6FJJ - chain A; structure by X-ray diffraction, 1.50 A resolution.

[Chain A]
Name: Carbonic anhydrase 2
Source organism: Homo sapiens
Notes: EC 4.2.1.1
Reference sequence: P00918 (CAH2_HUMAN); residue numbers follow UniProt; this construct covers 1-260
Chain sequence (260 residues; each row starts with the number of its first residue):
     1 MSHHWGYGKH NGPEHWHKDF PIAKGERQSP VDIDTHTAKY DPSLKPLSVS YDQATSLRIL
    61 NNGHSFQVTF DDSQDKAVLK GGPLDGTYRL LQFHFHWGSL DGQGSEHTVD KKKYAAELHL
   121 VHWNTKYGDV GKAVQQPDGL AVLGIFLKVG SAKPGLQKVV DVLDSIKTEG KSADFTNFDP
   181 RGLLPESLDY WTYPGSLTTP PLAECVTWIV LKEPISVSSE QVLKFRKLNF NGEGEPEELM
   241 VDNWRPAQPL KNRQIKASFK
Not modelled in the structure: 1-2
Sequence notes: engineered mutation Ser65 (Ala in P00918), Gln67 (Asn in P00918), Thr69 (Glu in P00918), Leu91 (Ile in P00918), Val130 (Phe in P00918), Glu169 (Lys in P00918), Ala203 (Leu in P00918)
Bound ions: Zn2+: His94, His96, His119 (together with 1,2-benzisothiazol-3(2h)-one 1,1-dioxide)
Ligand contacts: 1,2-benzisothiazol-3(2h)-one 1,1-dioxide (LSA): His64, Gln92, His94, His96, His119, Val121, Leu140, Val142, Ser196, Leu197, Thr198, Thr199, Trp208
Swiss-Prot annotation at these positions:
  - active site: His64 (Proton donor/acceptor)
  - binding site (Zn(2+)): His94, His96, His119
  - binding site (substrate): Thr198, Thr199
  - site: Tyr7 (Fine-tunes the proton-transfer properties of H-64), Asn62 (Fine-tunes the proton-transfer properties of H-64), Gln92 (Involved in the binding of some activators, including histamine and L-histidine)
  - modified residue: Ser2 (N-acetylserine), Ser165 (Phosphoserine), Ser172 (Phosphoserine)
  - natural variant: Lys18 (K18E: In Jogjakarta), Gln92 (Q92P: In OPTB3), His94 (H94Y: In OPTB3 loss of activity), His107 (H107Y: In OPTB3), Gly144 (G144R: In OPTB3), Pro236 (P236H: In Melbourne)
  - mutagenesis: Trp5 (W5A: Impaired activity, not rescued by 4-methylimidazole (4-MI); when associated with W-64), Tyr7 (Y7F: Enhanced activity; Y7H: Reduced proton transfer rate), Asn62 (N62A: Reduced activity; N62D: Strongly reduced activity; N62H: Reduced proton transfer; when associated with A-64; N62L: Reduced activity; N62T: Reduced activity; N62V: Reduced activity), His64 (H64A: Reduced CO(2) hydrase activity, rescued by 4-methylimidazole (4-MI). Reduced proton transfer; when associated with H-62. Enhanced proton transfer; when associated with H-67 ...), His94 (H94C/D/E/N/Q: Strongly reduced CO(2) hydrase and p-nitrophenyl acetate esterase activities, impaired stability of zinc binding), Glu106 (E106A/Q: Strongly reduced CO(2) hydrase activity; E106D: Normal CO(2) hydrase activity), Glu117 (E117Q: Strongly reduced activity and sulfonamide affinity), His119 (H119D/N/Q: Reduced activity; H119E: Strongly reduced activity), Val121 (V121A/G/I/L/S: Reduced CO(2) hydrase and p-nitrophenyl acetate esterase activities; V121K/R: Strongly reduced CO(2) hydrase and p-nitrophenyl acetate esterase activities), Val142 (V142F/Y: Strongly impaired activity; V142G: Weakly impaired activity; V142H: Impaired activity), Leu197 (L197A: Reduced CO(2) hydrase activity; L197E/H/R: Strongly reduced CO(2) hydrase activity; L197F: Normal activity), Thr198 (T198A/C/H/P: Strongly reduced activity; T198D/E: Strongly reduced activity, but enhanced zinc affinity; T198S/V: Reduced activity), 2 further mutagenesis entries in UniProt
Reported in the primary citation:
  - binding site for 1,2-benzisothiazol-3(2h)-one 1,1-dioxide: Tyr7, Val121, Thr199
  - conformationally variable residues (side-chain flip): Gln67
  - specificity-determining residues: Gln67, Leu91 (proposed by the authors, not directly observed)

[Overview]
Ligands of chain A: 1,2-benzisothiazol-3(2h)-one 1,1-dioxide. His94, His96 and His119 form the Zn2+ site. From
UniProt: active-site residue His64, 3 Zn2+-binding residues, substrate-binding residues Thr198 and Thr199 and
14 mutagenesis sites. The paper reports a binding site for 1,2-benzisothiazol-3(2h)-one 1,1-dioxide at Tyr7,
Val121 and Thr199; specificity determinants Gln67 and Leu91.
Chain A is Carbonic anhydrase 2 (Homo sapiens); the structure, Joint neutron and x-ray crystal structure of
human carbonic anhydrase IX mimic (saccharin), was determined by X-ray diffraction together with 6FJI and 6GCY
from the same study.
